3ISC - chains A and T of the 4 polymer chains in the assembly; structure by X-ray diffraction, 2.00 A resolution.

# Chain A
Name: DNA polymerase beta
Organism: Homo sapiens
Notes: EC 2.7.7.7, 4.2.99.-
Reference sequence: P06746 (DPOLB_HUMAN); numbering as in UniProt (aligned over 1-335)
Amino-acid sequence (335 residues; row label = number of the first residue in the row):
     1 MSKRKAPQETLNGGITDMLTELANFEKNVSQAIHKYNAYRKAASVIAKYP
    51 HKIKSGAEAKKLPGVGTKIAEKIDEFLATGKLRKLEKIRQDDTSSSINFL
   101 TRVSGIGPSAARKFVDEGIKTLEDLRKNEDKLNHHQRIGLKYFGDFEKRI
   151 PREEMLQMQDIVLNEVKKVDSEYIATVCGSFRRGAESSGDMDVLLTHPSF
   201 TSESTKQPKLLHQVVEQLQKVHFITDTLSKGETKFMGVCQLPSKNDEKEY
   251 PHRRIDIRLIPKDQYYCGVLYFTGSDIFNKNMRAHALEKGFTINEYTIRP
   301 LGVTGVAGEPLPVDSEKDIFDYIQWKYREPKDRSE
Disordered / not traced: 1-6, 205-206
Metal / ion sites: Na+ site 1: Lys-60, Leu-62, Val-65 (shared with 1 residue of chain D); Na+ site 2: Thr-101, Val-103, Ile-106 (shared with 1 residue of chain P); Na+ site 3 near Thr-101 (its only coordinating residue here); Na+ site 4 near Ser-171 (its only coordinating residue here)
UniProt features mapped onto this chain:
  - region: Arg-183 to Asp-192 (DNA-binding)
  - active site: Lys-72 (Nucleophile)
  - binding site (K(+)): Lys-60, Leu-62, Val-65, Thr-101, Val-103, Ile-106
  - binding site (Na(+)): Lys-60, Leu-62, Val-65, Thr-101, Val-103, Ile-106
  - binding site (dATP): Arg-149, Ser-180, Arg-183, Gly-189, Asp-190
  - binding site (dCTP): Arg-149, Ser-180, Arg-183, Gly-189, Asp-190
  - binding site (dGTP): Arg-149, Ser-180, Arg-183, Gly-189, Asp-190, Asp-192
  - binding site (dTTP): Arg-149, Ser-180, Arg-183, Gly-189, Asp-190
  - binding site (Mg(2+)): Asp-190, Asp-192, Asp-256
  - modified residue: Lys-72 (N6-acetyllysine), Arg-83 (Omega-N-methylarginine), Arg-152 (Omega-N-methylarginine)
  - cross-link (Glycyl lysine isopeptide (Lys-Gly)): Lys-41 (interchain with G-Cter in ubiquitin), Lys-61 (interchain with G-Cter in ubiquitin), Lys-81 (interchain with G-Cter in ubiquitin)
  - natural variant: Leu-22 (L22P: Found in a gastric cancer sample; uncertain significance), Tyr-39 (Y39C: Found in a gastric cancer sample; uncertain significance), Gly-118 (G118V: Decreased DNA-directed DNA polymerase activity), Arg-137 (R137Q: Decreased function in base-excision repair), Arg-149 (R149I: Decreased DNA-directed DNA polymerase activity), Asp-160 (D160N: Found in a gastric cancer sample; uncertain significance), Cys-239 (C239R: Found in a gastric cancer sample; uncertain significance), Lys-289 (K289M: Found in a colon cancer sample; uncertain significance), Asn-294 (N294D: Found in a gastric cancer sample; uncertain significance), Glu-295 (E295K: Found in a gastric cancer sample; uncertain significance)
  - mutagenesis: Phe-25 (F25W: No effect on 5'-dRP lyase activity. Decreased ssDNA binding), His-34 (H34G: Decreased 5'-dRP lyase activity. Decreased ssDNA binding), Lys-35 (K35A: Decreased 5'-dRP lyase activity. Decreased ssDNA binding. Loss of 5'-dRP lyase activity; when associated with A-68 and A-72. Decreased ssDNA binding; when associated with A-68 and A-72 ...), Tyr-39 (Y39F: No effect on 5'-dRP lyase activity; Y39Q: Abolishes DNA polymerase and 5'-dRP lyase activity), Lys-41 (K41R: Abolishes ubiquitination; when associated with R-61 and R-81), Lys-60 (K60A: Decreased 5'-dRP lyase activity. Decreased ssDNA binding), Lys-61 (K61R: Abolishes ubiquitination; when associated with R-41 and R-81), Lys-68 (K68A: No effect on 5'-dRP lyase activity. Decreased ssDNA binding. Loss of 5'-dRP lyase activity; when associated with A-35 and A-72. Decreased ssDNA binding; when associated with A-35 and A-72 ...), Glu-71 (E71Q: No effect on 5'-dRP lyase activity. No effect on structure shown by circular dichroism. No effect on ssDNA binding), Lys-72 (K72A: Severely reduced 5'-dRP lyase activity. Does not affect ssDNA binding. Loss of 5'-dRP lyase activity; when associated with A-35 and A-68. Decreased ssDNA binding ...), Glu-75 (E75A: Slightly decreased 5'-dRP lyase activity. Decreased ssDNA binding. No effect on structure shown by circular dichroism), Lys-81 (K81R: Abolishes ubiquitination; when associated with R-41 and R-61), 5 further mutagenesis entries in UniProt
Reported in the primary citation:
  - mutagenesis - R283A (45-fold): decreased catalytic activity on dATP
  - mutagenesis - R283A: unchanged catalytic activity on dGTP

# Chain T
Molecule: 16-nt DNA strand
Sequence (16 nucleotides; each row starts with the number of its first residue):
     1 CCGACXGCGCATCAGC
Modified residues: 3DR (1',2'-dideoxyribofuranose-5'-phosphate) at position 6

# Chain A / chain T interface
Pairs across the interface (14):
  His-34(A) / DC5(T)  stacking on the base
  Asn-133(A) / DT12(T)  phosphate contact
  His-134(A) / DT12(T)  phosphate contact
  Ser-229(A) / DC10(T)  phosphate contact
  Ser-229(A) / DA11(T)  sugar contact
  Lys-230(A) / DC10(T)  hydrogen bond to the phosphate
  Lys-230(A) / DA11(T)  hydrogen bond to the phosphate
  Gly-231(A) / DC10(T)  phosphate contact
  Glu-232(A) / DC10(T)  hydrogen bond to the phosphate
  Thr-233(A) / DG9(T)  phosphate contact
  Thr-233(A) / DC10(T)  hydrogen bond to the phosphate
  Lys-234(A) / DG9(T)  phosphate contact
  Lys-234(A) / DC10(T)  hydrogen bond to the phosphate
  Tyr-296(A) / DC8(T)  sugar contact
Other interface residues (no listed pair), chain A (11 interface residues in all): Leu-228

# Overview
11 residues of chain A face 6 of chain T across their interface, with 5 hydrogen bonds and 1 aromatic stacking
contact. Polar pairs include Lys-230(A)/DC10(T), Lys-230(A)/DA11(T) and Glu-232(A)/DC10(T). From the paper:
R283A of chain A reduces catalytic activity on dATP; R283A of chain A leaves catalytic activity on dGTP
unchanged.
Here chain A is DNA polymerase beta (Homo sapiens) and chain T is a 16-nt DNA strand. Entry 3ISC (Binary
complex of human DNA polymerase beta with an abasic site (THF) in the gapped DNA) was determined by X-ray
diffraction, deposited together with 3ISB and 3ISD.
